Entry 9CPB (electron microscopy, 3.52 A resolution); this record covers chains 1E and 4L of the 395 polymer chains in the assembly.

# Chain 1E
Name: Coiled-coil domain containing 114
Source organism: Bos taurus
Reference sequence: F1N2N9 (F1N2N9_BOVIN); residue numbers follow UniProt; this construct covers 1-687
Chain sequence (687 residues; row label = number of the first residue in the row):
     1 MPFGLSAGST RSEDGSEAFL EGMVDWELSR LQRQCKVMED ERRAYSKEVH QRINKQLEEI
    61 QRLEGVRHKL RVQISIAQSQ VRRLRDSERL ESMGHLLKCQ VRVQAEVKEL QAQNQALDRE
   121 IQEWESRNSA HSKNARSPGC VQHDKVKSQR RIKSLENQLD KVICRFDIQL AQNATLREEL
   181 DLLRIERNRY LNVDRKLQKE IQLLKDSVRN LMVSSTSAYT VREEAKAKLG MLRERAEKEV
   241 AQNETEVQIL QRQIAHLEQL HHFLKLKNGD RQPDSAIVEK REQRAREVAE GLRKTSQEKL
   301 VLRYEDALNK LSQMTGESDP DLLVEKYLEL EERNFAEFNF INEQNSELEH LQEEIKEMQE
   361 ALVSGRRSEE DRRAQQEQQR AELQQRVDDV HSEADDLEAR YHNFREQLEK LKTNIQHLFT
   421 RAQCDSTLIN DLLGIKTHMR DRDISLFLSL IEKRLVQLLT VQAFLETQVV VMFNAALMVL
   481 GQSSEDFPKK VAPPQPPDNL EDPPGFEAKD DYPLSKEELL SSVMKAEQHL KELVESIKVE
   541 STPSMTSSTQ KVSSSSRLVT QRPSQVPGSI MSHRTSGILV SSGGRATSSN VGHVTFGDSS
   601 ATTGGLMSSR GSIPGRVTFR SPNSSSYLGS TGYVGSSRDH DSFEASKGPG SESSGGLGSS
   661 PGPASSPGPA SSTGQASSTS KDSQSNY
Disordered / not traced: 1-27, 130-141, 227-687

# Chain 4L
Name: Outer dynein arm-docking complex subunit 3
Source organism: Bos taurus
Reference sequence: A7MBH5 (ODAD3_BOVIN); residues 1-621 here = UniProt positions 1-621
Chain sequence (621 residues; row label = number of the first residue in the row):
     1 MTSPLCWAAA SNAMPSQDQI STPSKVKATQ VQLKPYRSRG KGLVPVWHSL HSKAGPLHAS
    61 EGKSAVNMQV AELQRKIQLL EGDRKAFYES TQWNIKKNQE TINQLREETR VLQLQLTALL
   121 QGDEKVVQAV IREWKSEKPY LKNRTGQQAL EHLDYRLNEK VKQLNALRHQ LGLRQKWLEE
   181 LQLQHSLREL EIAEAQDSNT EVAKTMRNLE NRLEKARMKA EEAEHITSVY LQLKAYLQEE
   241 SLHLGNRLDF MEAEVVRTKH ELEELHLVNQ EALNARDIAK NQLQYLEETV FRERKKRERY
   301 LTECKKRAEE KKLQNERMER KTQREHVLLQ SDDTLQDSMY SKEEELKRRW SMYQMEVLFG
   361 KVKDATGVAE THAVVRRFLA QGDTFTQLEM LKSENEQTLL RLKQEKQRLQ QELEDLKYSG
   421 EALLVSEQKR QAELQGRLKM EEQRRADAQN QLDRTMRALQ ITKEGLEHLA GKLNHIVVAG
   481 PTYEEGSPGA SLDTKGSATP QPQETGRSVG KMDPKVDDYL PNLLGLVEEK LLKLHSQLEN
   541 HNVPEMLRHI VDLEFYATLE GKLPSYNTRI ALPVAGHKDK FFDEEESEED DSDVVTRAAL
   601 KMRSQKLIES RSKRRGRSRR S
Disordered / not traced: 1-67, 296-621

# How chain 1E and chain 4L interact
Contacting residue pairs (152; chain 1E residue first):
  Leu31(1E) - Leu73(4L)  hydrophobic
  Gln32(1E) - Gln69(4L)
  Gln32(1E) - Leu73(4L)
  Cys35(1E) - Leu73(4L)
  Cys35(1E) - Lys76(4L)
  Met38(1E) - Leu80(4L)  hydrophobic
  Met38(1E) - Arg84(4L)
  Glu41(1E) - Arg84(4L)
  Arg42(1E) - Asp83(4L)
  Arg42(1E) - Arg84(4L)
  Arg42(1E) - Phe87(4L)
  Tyr45(1E) - Phe87(4L)
  Tyr45(1E) - Thr91(4L)
  Val49(1E) - Thr91(4L)
  Arg52(1E) - Asn94(4L)  hydrogen bond (side chain-backbone)
  Arg52(1E) - Ile95(4L)
  Ile53(1E) - Asn94(4L)
  Gln56(1E) - Asn94(4L)
  Gln56(1E) - Asn98(4L)
  Gln56(1E) - Gln99(4L)  hydrogen bond
  Leu57(1E) - Asn98(4L)
  Glu59(1E) - Ile102(4L)
  Ile60(1E) - Thr101(4L)
  Ile60(1E) - Ile102(4L)  hydrophobic
  Leu63(1E) - Leu105(4L)
  Leu63(1E) - Arg106(4L)
  Leu63(1E) - Thr109(4L)
  Arg67(1E) - Leu105(4L)
  Arg67(1E) - Glu108(4L)  salt bridge
  Leu70(1E) - Thr109(4L)
  Leu70(1E) - Leu112(4L)
  Leu70(1E) - Gln113(4L)
  Arg71(1E) - Leu112(4L)
  Gln73(1E) - Leu116(4L)
  Ile74(1E) - Leu112(4L)
  Ile74(1E) - Leu116(4L)  hydrophobic
  Ala77(1E) - Leu119(4L)
  Gln78(1E) - Leu119(4L)
  Asp86(1E) - Gly122(4L)
  Asp86(1E) - Val126(4L)
  Arg89(1E) - Asp123(4L)  salt bridge
  Arg89(1E) - Gly146(4L)
  Leu90(1E) - Val126(4L)
  Leu90(1E) - Ala129(4L)  hydrophobic
  Met93(1E) - Val126(4L)  hydrophobic
  Met93(1E) - Val130(4L)  hydrophobic
  Met93(1E) - Ala149(4L)  hydrophobic
  Met93(1E) - Leu150(4L)
  Met93(1E) - Leu153(4L)
  Gly94(1E) - Trp134(4L)
  Leu96(1E) - Leu153(4L)
  Leu96(1E) - Asp154(4L)
  Leu96(1E) - Leu157(4L)  hydrophobic
  Leu97(1E) - Val130(4L)  hydrophobic
  Leu97(1E) - Trp134(4L)  hydrophobic
  Leu97(1E) - Leu153(4L)  hydrophobic
  Lys98(1E) - Trp134(4L)
  Cys99(1E) - Leu157(4L)  hydrophobic
  Gln100(1E) - Arg156(4L)
  Gln100(1E) - Leu157(4L)
  Gln100(1E) - Lys160(4L)
  Val103(1E) - Lys160(4L)
  Val103(1E) - Val161(4L)  hydrophobic
  Val103(1E) - Leu164(4L)  hydrophobic
  Gln104(1E) - Lys160(4L)  hydrogen bond
  Glu106(1E) - Leu164(4L)
  Val107(1E) - Lys160(4L)
  Val107(1E) - Gln163(4L)
  Val107(1E) - Leu164(4L)  hydrophobic
  Leu110(1E) - Leu164(4L)
  Leu110(1E) - Leu167(4L)
  Leu110(1E) - Arg168(4L)
  Gln113(1E) - Leu171(4L)
  Leu117(1E) - Gln175(4L)
  Asp118(1E) - Arg174(4L)  salt bridge
  Ile121(1E) - Arg174(4L)
  Ile121(1E) - Trp177(4L)
  Ile121(1E) - Leu181(4L)  hydrophobic
  Trp124(1E) - Gln182(4L)
  Glu125(1E) - Trp177(4L)  hydrogen bond
  Glu125(1E) - Leu181(4L)
  Asn128(1E) - Gln184(4L)
  Asn128(1E) - His185(4L)
  Asn128(1E) - Arg188(4L)  hydrogen bond (backbone-side chain)
  Ser148(1E) - Met206(4L)
  Arg151(1E) - Met206(4L)
  Ile152(1E) - Thr205(4L)
  Ile152(1E) - Met206(4L)  hydrophobic
  Ile152(1E) - Leu209(4L)
  Leu155(1E) - Met206(4L)  hydrophobic
  Leu155(1E) - Leu209(4L)  hydrophobic
  Leu155(1E) - Glu210(4L)
  Leu155(1E) - Leu213(4L)
  Glu156(1E) - Leu209(4L)
  Glu156(1E) - Arg212(4L)
  Leu159(1E) - Arg212(4L)
  Leu159(1E) - Leu213(4L)
  Leu159(1E) - Ala216(4L)  hydrophobic
  Val162(1E) - Ala216(4L)
  Val162(1E) - Arg217(4L)
  Ile163(1E) - Ala216(4L)  hydrophobic
  Arg165(1E) - Glu224(4L)  salt bridge
  Phe166(1E) - Lys219(4L)
  Phe166(1E) - Ala223(4L)  hydrophobic
  Gln169(1E) - Ala223(4L)
  Gln169(1E) - Glu224(4L)  hydrogen bond
  Gln169(1E) - Thr227(4L)  hydrogen bond
  Gln172(1E) - Thr227(4L)
  Asn173(1E) - Tyr230(4L)
  Leu176(1E) - Tyr230(4L)  hydrophobic
  Leu176(1E) - Leu231(4L)  hydrophobic
  Leu176(1E) - Lys234(4L)
  Arg177(1E) - Tyr230(4L)
  Glu179(1E) - Lys234(4L)  salt bridge
  Leu180(1E) - Tyr230(4L)
  Leu180(1E) - Lys234(4L)
  Leu180(1E) - Leu237(4L)  hydrophobic
  Leu183(1E) - Leu237(4L)
  Leu183(1E) - Gln238(4L)
  Arg187(1E) - Tyr236(4L)  hydrogen bond
  Arg187(1E) - Leu237(4L)
  Tyr190(1E) - Leu244(4L)  hydrophobic
  Tyr190(1E) - Arg247(4L)
  Val193(1E) - Leu248(4L)  hydrophobic
  Asp194(1E) - Arg247(4L)  salt bridge
  Leu197(1E) - Met251(4L)  hydrophobic
  Leu197(1E) - Glu252(4L)
  Gln198(1E) - Met251(4L)
  Ile201(1E) - Val255(4L)  hydrophobic
  Leu204(1E) - Thr258(4L)
  Leu204(1E) - Leu262(4L)
  Ser207(1E) - Leu262(4L)
  Val208(1E) - Thr258(4L)
  Val208(1E) - Glu261(4L)
  Val208(1E) - Leu262(4L)  hydrophobic
  Val208(1E) - Leu265(4L)  hydrophobic
  Leu211(1E) - Leu265(4L)
  Leu211(1E) - His266(4L)
  Leu211(1E) - Asn269(4L)
  Met212(1E) - Leu265(4L)  hydrophobic
  Ser214(1E) - Asn269(4L)  hydrogen bond
  Ser215(1E) - Asn269(4L)
  Ser217(1E) - Arg276(4L)
  Ala218(1E) - Ala272(4L)  hydrophobic
  Tyr219(1E) - Glu271(4L)
  Val221(1E) - Arg276(4L)
  Arg222(1E) - Ala275(4L)  hydrogen bond (side chain-backbone)
  Arg222(1E) - Ile278(4L)
  Arg222(1E) - Ala279(4L)
  Glu224(1E) - Ala279(4L)
  Glu224(1E) - Leu283(4L)
  Lys226(1E) - Leu286(4L)
Other interface residues (no listed pair), chain 1E (97 interface residues in all): Gln34, Glu64, Val66, Ser92, Val101, Gln111, Asn114, Glu120, Ser129, Asp144, Gln158, Leu170, Arg184, Ala225
Other interface residues (no listed pair), chain 4L (104 interface residues in all): Ile77, Leu79, Tyr88, Gln115, Glu137, Gln170, Leu178, Ala195, Ala220, Leu233, Glu240, Glu254, Lys259, Val268, Asn274, Gln282

# Overview
Chain 1E and chain 4L form an interface of 97 and 104 residues respectively; the contacts include 10 hydrogen
bonds and 6 salt bridges. Among the polar pairs are Arg67(1E)-Glu108(4L), Arg89(1E)-Asp123(4L) and
Asp118(1E)-Arg174(4L).
Chain 1E is Coiled-coil domain containing 114 and chain 4L is Outer dynein arm-docking complex subunit 3, both
from Bos taurus; the structure, Atomic model of bovine Fallopian tube cilia doublet microtubule (48-nm
periodicity), was determined by electron microscopy, deposited together with 9CPC.
